Entry 9NEE (electron microscopy, 3.20 A resolution); this record covers chains A and B.

== Chain A ==
Name: DNA primase
Notes: EC 2.7.7.-
Reference sequence: P10236 (PRIM_HHV11); residue numbers follow UniProt; this construct covers 1-1058
Chain sequence (1058 residues; numbered 1 to 1058; the number before each row is that of its first residue):
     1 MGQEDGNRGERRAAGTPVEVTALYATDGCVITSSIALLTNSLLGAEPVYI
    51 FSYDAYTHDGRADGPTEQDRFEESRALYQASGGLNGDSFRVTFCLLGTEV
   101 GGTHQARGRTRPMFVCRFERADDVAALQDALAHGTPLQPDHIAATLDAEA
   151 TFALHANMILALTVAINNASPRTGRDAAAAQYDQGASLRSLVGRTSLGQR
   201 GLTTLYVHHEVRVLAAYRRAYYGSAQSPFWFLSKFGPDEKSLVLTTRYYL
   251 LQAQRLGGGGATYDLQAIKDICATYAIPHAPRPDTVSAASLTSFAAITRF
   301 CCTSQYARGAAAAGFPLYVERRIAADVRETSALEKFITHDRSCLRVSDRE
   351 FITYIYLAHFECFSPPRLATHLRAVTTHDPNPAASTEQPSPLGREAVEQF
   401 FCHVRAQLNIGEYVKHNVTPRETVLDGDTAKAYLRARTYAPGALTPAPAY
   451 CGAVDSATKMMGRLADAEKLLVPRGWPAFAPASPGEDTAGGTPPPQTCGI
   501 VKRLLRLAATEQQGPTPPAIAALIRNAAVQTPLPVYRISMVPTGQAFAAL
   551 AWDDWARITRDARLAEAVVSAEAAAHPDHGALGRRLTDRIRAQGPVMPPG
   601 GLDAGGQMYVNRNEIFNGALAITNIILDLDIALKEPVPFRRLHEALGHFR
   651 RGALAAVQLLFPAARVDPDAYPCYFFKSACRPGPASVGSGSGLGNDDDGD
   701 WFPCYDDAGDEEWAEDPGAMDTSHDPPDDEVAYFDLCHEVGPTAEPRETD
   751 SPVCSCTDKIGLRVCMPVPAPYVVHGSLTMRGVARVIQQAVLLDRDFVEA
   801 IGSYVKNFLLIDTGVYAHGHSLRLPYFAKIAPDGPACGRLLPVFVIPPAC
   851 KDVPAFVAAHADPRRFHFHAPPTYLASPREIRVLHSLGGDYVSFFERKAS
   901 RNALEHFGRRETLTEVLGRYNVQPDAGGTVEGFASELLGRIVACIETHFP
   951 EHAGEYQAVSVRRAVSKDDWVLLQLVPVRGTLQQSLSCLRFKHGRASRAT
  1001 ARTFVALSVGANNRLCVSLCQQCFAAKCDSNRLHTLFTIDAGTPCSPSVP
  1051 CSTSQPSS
Not modelled in the structure: 1-16, 31-46, 54, 61-69, 81-84, 97-107, 119-122, 140, 143, 146-224, 229, 262-265, 292-293, 308, 343, 398, 409-892, 907-1058
Sequence notes: conflict Gly259 (Ala in P10236)
Small-molecule neighbours: Pritelivir (A1BXB): Thr353, Tyr356, Leu357, Phe360, Lys898, Ala899, Asn902, Ala903
UniProt features mapped onto this chain:
  - zinc finger: Cys988 to Cys1028 (CHC2-type)
  - site (Essential for primase activity): Asp628, Asp630
  - natural variant: Val211 (V211A: In strain: Nonneuroinvasive mutant HF10), Ser364 (S364N: In strain: Nonneuroinvasive mutant HF10), Pro515 (P515T: In strain: Nonneuroinvasive mutant HF10)
  - mutagenesis: Asp628 (D628Q: Complete loss of primase activity)

== Chain B ==
Name: DNA replication helicase
Notes: EC 3.6.4.-
Reference sequence: P10189 (HELI_HHV11); residues 37-882 here = UniProt positions 37-882
Chain sequence (846 residues; numbered 37 to 882; the number before each row is that of its first residue):
    37 LNFTSMHGVQPILKRIRELSQQQLDGAQVPHLQWFRDVAALESPAGLPLR
    87 EFPFAVYLITGNAGSGKSTCVQTINEVLDCVVTGATRIAAQNMYAKLSGA
   137 FLSRPINTIFHEFGFRGNHVQAQLGQYPYTLTSNPASLEDLQRRDLTYYW
   187 EVILDLTKRALAASGGEELRNEFRALAALERTLGLAEGALTRLAPATHGA
   237 LPAFTRSNVIVIDEAGLLGRHLLTAVVYCWWMINALYHTPQYAARLRPVL
   287 VCVGSPTQTASLESTFEHQKLRCSVRQSENVLTYLICNRTLREYARLSYS
   337 WAIFINNKRCVEHEFGNLMKVLEYGLPITEEHMQFVDRFVVPENYITNPA
   387 NLPGWTRLFSSHKEVSAYMAKLHAYLKVTREGEFVVFTLPVLTFVSVKEF
   437 DEYRRLTHQPGLTIEKWLTANASRITNYSQSQDQDAGHMRCEVHSKQQLV
   487 VARNDVTYVLNSQIAVTARLRKLVFGFSGTFRAFEAVLRDDSFVKTQGET
   537 SVEFAYRFLSRLIFSGLISFYNFLQRPGLDATQRTLAYARMGELTAEILS
   587 LRPKSSGVPTQASVMADAGAPGERAFDFKQLGPRDGGPDDFPDDDLDVIF
   637 AGLDEQQLDVFYCHYTPGEPETTAAVHTQFALLKRAFLGRFRILQELFGE
   687 AFEVAPFSTYVDNVIFRGCEMLTGSPRGGLMSVALQTDNYTLMGYTYARV
   737 FAFADELRRRHATANVAELLEEAPLPYVVLRDQHGFMSVVNTNISEFVES
   787 IDSTELAMAINADYGISSKLAMTITRSQGLSLDKVAICFTPGNLRLNSAY
   837 VAMSRTTSSEFLRMNLNPLRERHERDDVISEHILSALRDPNVVIVY
Not modelled in the structure: 131-133, 138-140, 152-153, 199-237, 296-314, 379-387, 416-803, 821, 831
Small-molecule neighbours: Pritelivir (A1BXB): Asn98, Asn342, Asn343, Cys346, His349, Gly352, Met355, Lys356, Glu359, Tyr836, Tyr882
UniProt features mapped onto this chain:
  - binding site (ATP): Gly97 to Ser104
  - natural variant: His67 (H67R: In strain: Nonneuroinvasive mutant HF10), Leu205 (L205S: In strain: Nonneuroinvasive mutant HF10), Val662 (V662I: In strain: Nonneuroinvasive mutant HF10), Val690 (V690G: In strain: Nonneuroinvasive mutant HF10)

== Interface between chain A and chain B ==
Residue-residue contacts (45; chain A residue first):
  Leu96(A) - Phe137(B)  hydrophobic
  Trp230(A) - Phe137(B)  hydrophobic
  Lys234(A) - Ser134(B)  hydrogen bond (side chain-backbone)
  Lys234(A) - Gly135(B)
  Lys234(A) - Ala136(B)
  Lys234(A) - Phe137(B)
  Tyr249(A) - Glu112(B)
  Leu250(A) - Phe137(B)  hydrophobic
  Ala261(A) - Gln46(B)
  Ala261(A) - Arg53(B)
  Ala261(A) - Val113(B)
  Gln266(A) - Gln108(B)  hydrogen bond (side chain-backbone)
  Gln266(A) - Thr109(B)
  Gln266(A) - Glu112(B)  hydrogen bond
  Ile268(A) - Met42(B)  hydrophobic
  Asp270(A) - Leu37(B)
  Arg322(A) - Phe39(B)
  Asp326(A) - Phe39(B)
  Asp326(A) - His43(B)
  Val327(A) - His43(B)
  Thr338(A) - Pro876(B)
  Arg341(A) - Leu873(B)  hydrogen bond (side chain-backbone)
  Arg341(A) - Arg874(B)
  Arg341(A) - Asp875(B)  hydrogen bond (side chain-backbone)
  Arg341(A) - Val878(B)
  Arg341(A) - Ile880(B)
  Asp348(A) - Leu362(B)
  Asp348(A) - Leu870(B)
  Arg349(A) - Val357(B)
  Arg349(A) - Leu362(B)
  Arg349(A) - Pro363(B)  hydrogen bond (side chain-backbone)
  Phe351(A) - Leu873(B)  hydrophobic
  Ile352(A) - Tyr360(B)  hydrophobic
  Ile352(A) - Leu362(B)  hydrophobic
  Ile355(A) - Ile341(B)  hydrophobic
  Ile355(A) - Leu873(B)  hydrophobic
  Tyr356(A) - Asn98(B)
  Tyr356(A) - Ile341(B)
  Tyr356(A) - Lys356(B)
  Tyr356(A) - Tyr360(B)
  His359(A) - Ile880(B)
  His359(A) - Tyr882(B)
  Phe363(A) - Thr40(B)
  Leu368(A) - Phe39(B)  hydrophobic
  Ala903(A) - His349(B)
Also at the interface, not in a pair above, chain A (26 interface residues in all): Arg109, Ile323
Also at the interface, not in a pair above, chain B (32 interface residues in all): Asn342

== Overview ==
26 residues of chain A face 32 of chain B across their interface; the contacts include 6 hydrogen bonds. Polar
pairs include Lys234(A)-Ser134(B), Gln266(A)-Gln108(B) and Gln266(A)-Glu112(B). Pritelivir is bound between
chain A and chain B.
Here chain A is DNA primase and chain B is DNA replication helicase. Entry 9NEE (The flexible portion of
Cryo-EM structure of Herpesvirus Helicase-Primase complex with Pritelivir) was determined by electron
microscopy.
